PDB entry 5MAY | X-ray diffraction, 1.65 A resolution | chains A and D of the 4 polymer chains in the assembly

Chain A (and D):
Molecule: Fucose-binding lectin PA-IIL
Organism: Pseudomonas aeruginosa (strain UCBPP-PA14)
Notes: chain D of this document is another copy of the same molecule, construct and numbering; everything in this record applies to it too
Reference sequence: A0A0H2ZE85 (A0A0H2ZE85_PSEAB); residues 1-114 here correspond to UniProt positions 2-115 (UniProt number = residue number + 1)
Amino-acid sequence (114 residues; each row starts with the number of its first residue):
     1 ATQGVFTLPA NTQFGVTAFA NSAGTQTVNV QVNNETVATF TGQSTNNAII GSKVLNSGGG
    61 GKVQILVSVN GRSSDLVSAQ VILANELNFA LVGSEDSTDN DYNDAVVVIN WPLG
Ion coordination: Ca2+ site 1: Asn21, Asp101, Asn103, Asp104 (together with beta-L-fucopyranose) (shared with 1 residue of chain B); Ca2+ site 2: Glu95, Asp99, Asp101, Asp104 (together with beta-L-fucopyranose); Ca2+ site 3: Gly114 (together with beta-L-fucopyranose) (shared with 4 residues of chain B)
Ligand contacts: beta-L-fucopyranose / N-methyl-2-thiophenesulfonamide: Asn21, Ser22, Ala23, Gly24, Thr45, Val69, Glu95, Asp96, Ser97, Asp99, Asp101, Asn103, Asp104
From the paper describing this entry:
  - binding site for beta-L-fucopyranose: Ala23, Thr45

How chain A and chain D interact:
Residue-residue contacts - 13 pairs, chain A then chain D:
  Val5(A) - Asn85(D)
  Phe6(A) - Asn85(D)
  Thr7(A) - Asn85(D)  hydrogen bond
  Ala79(A) - Ile82(D)
  Gln80(A) - Gln80(D)
  Gln80(A) - Val81(D)
  Gln80(A) - Ile82(D)  hydrogen bond (backbone-backbone)
  Val81(A) - Gln80(D)
  Ile82(A) - Ala79(D)
  Ile82(A) - Gln80(D)  hydrogen bond (backbone-backbone)
  Asn85(A) - Val5(D)
  Asn85(A) - Phe6(D)
  Asn85(A) - Thr7(D)  hydrogen bond
Other interface residues (no listed pair), chain A (13 interface residues in all): Ala1, Thr2, Gln3, Leu83, Ala84
Other interface residues (no listed pair), chain D (13 interface residues in all): Ala1, Thr2, Gln3, Leu83, Ala84

In short:
The chain A/chain D interface involves 13 residues from each chain; the contacts include 4 hydrogen bonds.
Polar pairs include Thr7(A)-Asn85(D) and Gln80(A)-Ile82(D). Bound to chain A: beta-L-fucopyranose /
N-methyl-2-thiophenesulfonamide. Asn21(A), Asp101(A), Asn103(A) and Asp104(A) coordinate Ca2+ site 1. From the
paper: a binding site for beta-L-fucopyranose at Ala23(A) and Thr45(A).
Both chains are Fucose-binding lectin PA-IIL (Pseudomonas aeruginosa (strain UCBPP-PA14)). Entry 5MAY
(STRUCTURE OF THE LECB LECTIN FROM PSEUDOMONAS AERUGINOSA STRAIN PA14 IN COMPLEX WITH
2-Thiophenesulfonamide-N-(beta-L-fucopyranosyl methyl)) was determined by X-ray diffraction together with 5MB1
from the same study.
